PDB entry 1RYP | X-ray diffraction, 1.90 A resolution | chains I and 1 of the 28 polymer chains in the assembly

# Chain I
Name: 20S proteasome
Source organism: Saccharomyces cerevisiae
Notes: EC 3.4.99.46; engineered mutation(s): CHAINS H, V, T1A, CHAIN L, Z, K33R
UniProtKB: P25043 (PSB7_YEAST); residues 1-222 here correspond to UniProt positions 30-251 (UniProt number = residue number + 29)
Amino-acid sequence (222 residues; row label = number of the first residue in the row):
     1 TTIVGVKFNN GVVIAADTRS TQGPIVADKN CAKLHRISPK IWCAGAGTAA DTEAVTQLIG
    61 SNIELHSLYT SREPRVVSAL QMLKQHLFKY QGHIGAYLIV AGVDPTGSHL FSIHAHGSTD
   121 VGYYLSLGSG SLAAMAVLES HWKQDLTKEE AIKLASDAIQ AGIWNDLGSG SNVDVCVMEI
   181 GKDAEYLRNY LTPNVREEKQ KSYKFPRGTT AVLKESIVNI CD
Bound ions: Mg2+: Ile163, Asp166, Ser169 (shared with Asp213(1) of chain 1)
Curated features (UniProtKB/Swiss-Prot):
  - active site: Thr1 (Nucleophile)

# Chain 1
Name: 20S proteasome
Source organism: Saccharomyces cerevisiae
Notes: EC 3.4.99.46; engineered mutation(s): CHAINS H, V, T1A, CHAIN L, Z, K33R
UniProtKB: P23724 (PSB1_YEAST); the author numbering skips numbers that UniProt does not, so the offset changes along the chain: -9 to -1 = UniProt 20-28; 1-213 = UniProt 29-241
Amino-acid sequence (222 residues; numbered -9 to 213; 1 number in that range is skipped by the numbering (no residue carries it; nothing is unmodelled there); the number before each row is that of its first residue; numbers below 1 keep their minus sign (Gln-9 is residue -9)):
    -9 QFNPYGDNG
     1 GTILGIAGED FAVLAGDTRN ITDYSINSRY EPKVFDCGDN IVMSANGFAA DGDALVKRFK
    61 NSVKWYHFDH NDKKLSINSA ARNIQHLLYG KRFFPYYVHT IIAGLDEDGK GAVYSFDPVG
   121 SYEREQCRAG GAAASLIMPF LDNQVNFKNQ YEPGTNGKVK KPLKYLSVEE VIKLVRDSFT
   181 SATERHIQVG DGLEILIVTK DGVRKEFYEL KRD
Bound ions: Mg2+ site 1: Ser76, Ser79 (shared with 1 residue of chain S); Mg2+ site 2: Thr183, His186, Val189; Mg2+ site 3: Asp213 (shared with Ile163(I), Asp166(I), Ser169(I) of chain I)

# How chain I and chain 1 interact
Contacting residue pairs (60; chain I residue first):
  Arg19(I) with Ile187(1); Asp213(1), salt bridge
  Thr21(I) with Ile187(1)
  Pro24(I) with Arg185(1); His186(1); Ile187(1), hydrogen bond (backbone-backbone)
  Ile25(I) with Arg185(1); His186(1)
  Val26(I) with Glu184(1); Arg185(1), hydrogen bond (backbone-side chain); Ile187(1), hydrophobic
  Ala27(I) with Arg185(1), hydrogen bond (backbone-side chain)
  Asp28(I) with Arg185(1)
  Lys29(I) with Glu184(1), salt bridge; Arg185(1)
  Ile163(I) with Asp213(1)
  Trp164(I) with Ile26(1); Arg29(1), hydrogen bond (backbone-side chain); Arg212(1)
  Asn165(I) with Tyr24(1); Arg29(1)
  Asp166(I) with Tyr24(1); Asp213(1)
  Leu167(I) with Arg19(1); Ile21(1), hydrophobic; Asp23(1); Tyr24(1), hydrogen bond (backbone-backbone); Ile26(1), hydrophobic; Ile187(1)
  Gly168(I) with Tyr24(1)
  Ser169(I) with Asp213(1)
  Gly170(I) with Asp213(1)
  Ser171(I) with Asp213(1), hydrogen bond (backbone-side chain)
  Asn194(I) with Lys211(1), hydrogen bond (backbone-side chain); Asp213(1)
  Arg196(I) with Thr180(1), hydrogen bond; Ser181(1), hydrogen bond; Glu184(1)
  Glu197(I) with Arg176(1), salt bridge; Thr180(1)
  Lys199(I) with Asp177(1)
  Gln200(I) with Lys173(1); Arg176(1), hydrogen bond; Asp177(1), hydrogen bond (backbone-side chain)
  Lys201(I) with Gln144(1); Glu170(1); Asp177(1)
  Tyr203(I) with Phe140(1); Gln144(1); Leu174(1); Asp177(1), hydrogen bond
  Phe205(I) with Asn143(1); Gln144(1); Gln150(1)
  Arg207(I) with Pro153(1)
  Gly208(I) with Pro153(1)
  Thr209(I) with Asn149(1); Gln150(1); Tyr151(1), hydrogen bond (backbone-backbone)
  Ala211(I) with Gly157(1)
Interface residues without a listed pair, chain I (33 interface residues in all): Gly23, Val195, Pro206, Val212
Interface residues without a listed pair, chain 1 (33 interface residues in all): Ser25, Leu136, Glu152, Asn156, Glu209

# Summary
Chain I and chain 1 each contribute 33 residues to their interface; the contacts include 13 hydrogen bonds and
3 salt bridges. Polar contacts include Arg19(I)-Asp213(1), Lys29(I)-Glu184(1) and Glu197(I)-Arg176(1). Curated
annotation (UniProt) lists active-site residue Thr1(I) on chain I.
Chain I is 20S proteasome and chain 1 is 20S proteasome, both from Saccharomyces cerevisiae; the structure,
Crystal structure of the 20S proteasome from yeast at 2.4 angstroms resolution, was determined by X-ray
diffraction.
